PDB entry 6EAQ | X-ray diffraction, 2.22 A resolution | chains A and C of the 3 polymer chains in the assembly

# Chain A
Protein: Immunoglobulin gamma-1 heavy chain
From: Homo sapiens
UniProt: P0DOX5 (IGG1_HUMAN); residues 225-444 here correspond to UniProt positions 227-446 (UniProt number = residue number + 2)
Amino-acid sequence (220 residues; numbered 225 to 444; the number before each row is that of its first residue):
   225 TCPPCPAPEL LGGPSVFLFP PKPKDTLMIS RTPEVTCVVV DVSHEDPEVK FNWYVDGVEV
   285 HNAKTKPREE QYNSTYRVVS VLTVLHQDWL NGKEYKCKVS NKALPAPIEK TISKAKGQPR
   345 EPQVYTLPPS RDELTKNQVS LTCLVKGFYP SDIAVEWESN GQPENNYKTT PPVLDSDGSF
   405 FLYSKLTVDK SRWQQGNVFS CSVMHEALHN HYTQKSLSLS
Disordered / not traced: 225-234
Disulfides: Cys261-Cys321, Cys367-Cys425
Covalently attached groups: glycan linked to Asn297
Swiss-Prot annotation at these positions:
  - glycosylation: Asn297 (N-linked (GlcNAc...) (complex) asparagine)

# Chain C
Protein: Low affinity immunoglobulin gamma Fc region receptor III-B
From: Homo sapiens
UniProt: O75015 (FCG3B_HUMAN); residues 1-175 here correspond to UniProt positions 19-193 (UniProt number = residue number + 18)
Amino-acid sequence (175 residues; numbered 1 to 175; the number before each row is that of its first residue):
     1 RTEDLPKAVV FLEPQWYSVL EKDSVTLKCQ GAYSPEDQST QWFHNESLIS SQASSYFIDA
    61 ATVQDSGEYR CQTQLSTLSD PVQLEVHIGW LLLQAPRWVF KEEDPIHLRC HSWKNTALHK
   121 VTYLQNGKDR KYFHHNSDFH IPKATLKDSG SYFCRGLVGS KNVSSETVQI TITQG
Disordered / not traced: 1-4, 33-38, 175
Sequence notes: engineered mutation Gln38 (Asn56 in O75015), Gln64 (Asn82 in O75015), Gln74 (Asn92 in O75015), Gln169 (Asn187 in O75015)
Disulfides: Cys29-Cys71, Cys110-Cys154
Covalently attached groups: N-acetylglucosamine (NAG) linked to Asn45; glycan linked to Asn162
Swiss-Prot annotation at these positions:
  - glycosylation (N-linked (GlcNAc...) asparagine): Asn45, Asn162
What the authors report for this chain:
  - mutagenesis - D129G (64-fold): increased binding to three IgG1 Fc N-glycoforms
  - mutagenesis - N38Q/N64Q/N74Q/N169Q: unchanged binding to IgG1 Fc
  - post-translational modification sites: Asn162
  - post-translational modification sites: Asn45 (proposed by the authors, not directly observed)
  - conformationally variable residues (loop rearrangement, side-chain flip): Asp129, Arg155
  - binding site for N-acetylglucosamine: Arg155

# Interface between chain A and chain C
Contacting residue pairs (22):
  Leu235(A) - His119(C)
  Leu235(A) - His135(C)
  Gly236(A) - His119(C)  hydrogen bond (backbone-side chain)
  Gly237(A) - Lys120(C)  hydrogen bond (backbone-side chain)
  Gly237(A) - His134(C)
  Pro238(A) - His134(C)
  Ser239(A) - Lys120(C)  hydrogen bond
  Asp265(A) - Lys120(C)  salt bridge
  Asp265(A) - Tyr132(C)
  Asp265(A) - His134(C)
  Ser267(A) - His134(C)  hydrogen bond
  Glu269(A) - Lys131(C)  salt bridge
  Glu269(A) - Tyr132(C)
  Tyr296(A) - Lys128(C)  hydrogen bond (backbone-side chain)
  Tyr296(A) - Asp129(C)
  Asn297(A) - Asp129(C)
  Ser298(A) - Asp129(C)
  Ser298(A) - Arg130(C)
  Ser298(A) - Lys131(C)
  Ser298(A) - Tyr132(C)
  Thr299(A) - Tyr132(C)
  Ala327(A) - His134(C)
Interface residues without a listed pair, chain A (14 interface residues in all): Gln295
Interface residues without a listed pair, chain C (11 interface residues in all): Gly127, Phe133
From the paper, about this interface:
  - residue pairs: Tyr296(A)-Lys128(C)

# Summary
The interface between chain A and chain C involves 14 residues on one side and 11 on the other; the contacts
include 5 hydrogen bonds and 2 salt bridges. Polar pairs include Asp265(A)-Lys120(C), Glu269(A)-Lys131(C) and
Gly236(A)-His119(C). The paper describes a contact between Tyr296(A) and Lys128(C). The paper reports a
binding site for N-acetylglucosamine at Arg155(C); D129G of chain C increases binding to three IgG1 Fc
N-glycoforms.
Chain A is Immunoglobulin gamma-1 heavy chain and chain C is Low affinity immunoglobulin gamma Fc region
receptor III-B, both from Homo sapiens; the structure, Glycosylated FCGR3B / CD16b in complex with
afucosylated IgG1 Fc, was determined by X-ray diffraction.
